PDB entry 7EW7 | electron microscopy, 3.27 A resolution | chains A and B of the 5 polymer chains in the assembly

Chain A:
Molecule: Guanine nucleotide-binding protein G(i) subunit alpha-1
Source organism: Homo sapiens
Reference sequence: P63096 (GNAI1_HUMAN); residues 1-354 here = UniProt positions 1-354
Chain sequence (354 residues; each row starts with the number of its first residue):
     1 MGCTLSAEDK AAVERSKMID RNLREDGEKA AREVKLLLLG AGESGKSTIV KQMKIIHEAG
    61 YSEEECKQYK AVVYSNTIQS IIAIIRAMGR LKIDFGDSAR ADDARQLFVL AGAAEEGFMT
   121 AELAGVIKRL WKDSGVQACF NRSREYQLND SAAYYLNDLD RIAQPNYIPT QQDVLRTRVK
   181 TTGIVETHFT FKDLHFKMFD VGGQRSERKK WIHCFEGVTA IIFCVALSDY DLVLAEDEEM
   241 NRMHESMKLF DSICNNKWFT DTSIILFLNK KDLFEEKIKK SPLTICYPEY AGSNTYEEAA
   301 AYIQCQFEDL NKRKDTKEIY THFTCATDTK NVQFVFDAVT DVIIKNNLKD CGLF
Not modelled in the structure: 1-2, 58-181
UniProt features mapped onto this chain:
  - region: Lys35 to Thr48 (G1 motif), Asp173 to Thr181 (G2 motif), Phe196 to Arg205 (G3 motif), Ile265 to Asp272 (G4 motif), Thr324 to Thr329 (G5 motif)
  - binding site (GTP): Glu43 to Thr48, Ser151, Leu175 to Thr181, Asp200 to Gln204, Asn269 to Asp272, Ala326
  - binding site (Mg(2+)): Ser47, Thr181
  - modified residue: Arg178 (ADP-ribosylarginine), Gln204 (Deamidated glutamine), Cys351 (ADP-ribosylcysteine)
  - lipidation: Gly2 (N-myristoyl glycine), Cys3 (S-palmitoyl cysteine)

Chain B:
Molecule: Guanine nucleotide-binding protein G(I)/G(S)/G(T) subunit beta-1
Source organism: Homo sapiens
Reference sequence: P62873 (GBB1_HUMAN); residue numbers follow UniProt; this construct covers 2-340
Chain sequence (356 residues; numbered -15 to 340; the number before each row is that of its first residue; numbers below 1 keep their minus sign (Met-15 is residue -15)):
   -15 MHHHHLEVLF QGPGSSGSEL DQLRQEAEQL KNQIRDARKA CADATLSQIT NNIDPVGRIQ
    45 MRTRRTLRGH LAKIYAMHWG TDSRLLVSAS QDGKLIIWDS YTTNKVHAIP LRSSWVMTCA
   105 YAPSGNYVAC GGLDNICSIY NLKTREGNVR VSRELAGHTG YLSCCRFLDD NQIVTSSGDT
   165 TCALWDIETG QQTTTFTGHT GDVMSLSLAP DTRLFVSGAC DASAKLWDVR EGMCRQTFTG
   225 HESDINAICF FPNGNAFATG SDDATCRLFD LRADQELMTY SHDNIICGIT SVSFSKSGRL
   285 LLAGYDDFNC NVWDALKADR AGVLAGHDNR VSCLGVTDDG MAVATGSWDS FLKIWN
Not modelled in the structure: -15 to 0
Differences from the reference sequence: initiating methionine (-15); expression tag (-14 to 1)
UniProt features mapped onto this chain:
  - modified residue: Ser2 (N-acetylserine), His266 (Phosphohistidine)

Chain A / chain B interface:
Residue-residue contacts (30; chain A residue first):
  Arg15(A) with Val90(B), hydrogen bond (side chain-backbone)
  Ser16(A) with Asn88(B); Lys89(B)
  Ile19(A) with Lys89(B); Ala92(B), hydrophobic
  Asp20(A) with Lys89(B), salt bridge
  Leu23(A) with Lys78(B); Ile80(B), hydrophobic
  Gly27(A) with Leu55(B)
  Thr182(A) with Asp118(B); Asn119(B), hydrogen bond; Thr143(B)
  Gly183(A) with Asn119(B)
  Ile184(A) with Trp99(B)
  Glu186(A) with Trp99(B), hydrogen bond
  Phe199(A) with Trp99(B), hydrophobic
  Gln204(A) with Leu117(B); Tyr145(B)
  Ser206(A) with Tyr145(B)
  Glu207(A) with Asp186(B)
  Lys210(A) with Tyr145(B); Asp186(B); Met188(B); Cys204(B); Asp228(B), salt bridge
  Trp211(A) with Leu117(B), hydrophobic
  His213(A) with Tyr59(B), hydrogen bond
  Cys214(A) with Tyr59(B); Trp99(B)
  Phe215(A) with Trp99(B), hydrophobic
Also at the interface, not in a pair above, chain A (22 interface residues in all): Val13, Glu216, Trp258
Also at the interface, not in a pair above, chain B (25 interface residues in all): Gly53, Lys57, Gln75, His91, Gly162, Arg314, Trp332

In short:
22 residues of chain A face 25 of chain B across their interface, with 4 hydrogen bonds and 2 salt bridges.
Among the polar pairs are Asp20(A)-Lys89(B), Lys210(A)-Asp228(B) and Arg15(A)-Val90(B).
Here chain A is Guanine nucleotide-binding protein G(i) subunit alpha-1 and chain B is Guanine
nucleotide-binding protein G(I)/G(S)/G(T) subunit beta-1, both from Homo sapiens. Entry 7EW7 (Cryo-EM
structure of SEW2871-bound Sphingosine-1-phosphate receptor 1 in complex with Gi protein) was determined by
electron microscopy together with 7EVY, 7EVZ, 7EW0 and 7EW1 from the same study.
